PDB entry 8FN0 | electron microscopy, 2.89 A resolution | chains C and B of the 6 polymer chains in the assembly

Chain C:
Name: Guanine nucleotide-binding protein G(I)/G(S)/G(T) subunit beta-1
From: Homo sapiens
UniProt: P62873 (GBB1_HUMAN); residue numbers follow UniProt; this construct covers 2-340
Sequence (358 residues; numbered -17 to 340; the number before each row is that of its first residue; numbers below 1 keep their minus sign (Met-17 is residue -17)):
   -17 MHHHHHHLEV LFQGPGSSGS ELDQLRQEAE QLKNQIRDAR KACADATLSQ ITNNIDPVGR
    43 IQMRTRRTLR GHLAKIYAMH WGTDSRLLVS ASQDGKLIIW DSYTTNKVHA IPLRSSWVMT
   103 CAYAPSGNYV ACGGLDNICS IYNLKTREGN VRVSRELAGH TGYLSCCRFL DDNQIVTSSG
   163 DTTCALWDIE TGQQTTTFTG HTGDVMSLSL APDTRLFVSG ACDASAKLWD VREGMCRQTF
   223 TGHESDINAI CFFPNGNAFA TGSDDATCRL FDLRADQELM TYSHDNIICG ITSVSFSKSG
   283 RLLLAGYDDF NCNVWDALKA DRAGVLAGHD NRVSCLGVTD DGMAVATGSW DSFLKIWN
Unresolved in the structure: -17 to 2
Construct notes: expression tag (-17 to 1)

Chain B:
Name: MiniGo
From: Escherichia coli
Sequence (228 residues; numbered -2 to 225; the number before each row is that of its first residue; numbers below 1 keep their minus sign (Met-2 is residue -2)):
    -2 MGCTLSAEDK AAVERSKMIE KNLKEDGISA AKDVKLLLLG ADNSGKSTIV KQMKIIHGGS
    58 GGSGGTTGIV ETHFTFKNLH FRLFDVGGQR SERKKWIHCF EDVTAIIFCV DLSDYNRMHE
   118 SLMLFDSICN NKFFIDTSII LFLNKKDLFG EKIKKSPLTI CFPEYTGPNT YEDAAAYIQA
   178 QFESKNRSPN KEIYCHMTCA TDTNNAQVIF DAVTDIIIAN NLRGCGLY
Unresolved in the structure: -2 to 1, 54-63, 89, 225
Small-molecule neighbours: SRW (2-[{2-(1-fluorocyclopropyl)-4-[4-(2-methoxyphenyl)piperidin-1-yl]quinazolin-6-yl}(methyl)amino]ethan-1-ol): Leu219, Cys222, Gly223, Leu224
Reported in the primary citation:
  - binding site for SRW: Cys222 to Leu224

Interface between chain C and chain B:
Contacting residue pairs (44):
  Leu55(C) - Leu20(B)
  Leu55(C) - Gly24(B)
  Lys57(C) - His95(B)  hydrogen bond (side chain-backbone)
  Lys57(C) - Glu98(B)  salt bridge
  Tyr59(C) - His95(B)
  Tyr59(C) - Cys96(B)
  Lys78(C) - Leu20(B)
  Lys78(C) - Asp23(B)  salt bridge
  Ile80(C) - Leu20(B)  hydrophobic
  Asn88(C) - Val10(B)
  Asn88(C) - Ser13(B)
  Lys89(C) - Ser13(B)  hydrogen bond (backbone-side chain)
  Lys89(C) - Ile16(B)
  Lys89(C) - Glu17(B)  salt bridge
  Lys89(C) - Leu20(B)
  Val90(C) - Arg12(B)  hydrogen bond (backbone-side chain)
  Val90(C) - Ile16(B)
  His91(C) - Arg12(B)  hydrogen bond
  Ala92(C) - Ile16(B)  hydrophobic
  Trp99(C) - Ile66(B)
  Trp99(C) - Phe81(B)  hydrophobic
  Trp99(C) - Cys96(B)
  Trp99(C) - Phe97(B)  hydrophobic
  Met101(C) - Cys96(B)  hydrophobic
  Leu117(C) - Gly65(B)
  Leu117(C) - Ile66(B)  hydrophobic
  Leu117(C) - Gln86(B)  hydrogen bond (backbone-side chain)
  Leu117(C) - Trp93(B)  hydrophobic
  Asn119(C) - Thr64(B)  hydrogen bond (side chain-backbone)
  Asn119(C) - Gln86(B)  hydrogen bond
  Gly144(C) - Gln86(B)
  Tyr145(C) - Gln86(B)  hydrogen bond (backbone-side chain)
  Tyr145(C) - Lys92(B)
  Tyr145(C) - Trp93(B)
  Gly162(C) - Ser88(B)  hydrogen bond (backbone-side chain)
  Asp186(C) - Lys92(B)
  Met188(C) - Lys92(B)
  Cys204(C) - Lys92(B)
  Asp228(C) - Lys92(B)  salt bridge
  Asn230(C) - Lys92(B)  hydrogen bond
  Asp246(C) - Lys92(B)  salt bridge
  Arg314(C) - Phe130(B)
  Trp332(C) - His95(B)
  Trp332(C) - Glu98(B)
Other interface residues (no listed pair), chain C (27 interface residues in all): Gly53, Gln75
Other interface residues (no listed pair), chain B (23 interface residues in all): Ala9, Lys91

In short:
27 residues of chain C and 23 residues of chain B are in contact, with 10 hydrogen bonds and 5 salt bridges.
Among the polar pairs are Lys57(C)-Glu98(B), Lys78(C)-Asp23(B) and Lys89(C)-Glu17(B). Ligands of chain B:
compound SRW. From the paper: a binding site for SRW at Cys222(B).
Chain C is Guanine nucleotide-binding protein G(I)/G(S)/G(T) subunit beta-1 (Homo sapiens) and chain B is
MiniGo (Escherichia coli); the structure, CryoEM structure of Go-coupled NTSR1 with a biased allosteric
modulator, was determined by electron microscopy together with 8FMZ and 8FN1 from the same study.
